6LA6 - chains A and D of the 6 polymer chains in the assembly; structure by electron microscopy, 2.39 A resolution.

[Chain A]
Name: Capsid protein VP1
Organism: Echovirus E11
Sequence (285 residues; row label = number of the first residue in the row):
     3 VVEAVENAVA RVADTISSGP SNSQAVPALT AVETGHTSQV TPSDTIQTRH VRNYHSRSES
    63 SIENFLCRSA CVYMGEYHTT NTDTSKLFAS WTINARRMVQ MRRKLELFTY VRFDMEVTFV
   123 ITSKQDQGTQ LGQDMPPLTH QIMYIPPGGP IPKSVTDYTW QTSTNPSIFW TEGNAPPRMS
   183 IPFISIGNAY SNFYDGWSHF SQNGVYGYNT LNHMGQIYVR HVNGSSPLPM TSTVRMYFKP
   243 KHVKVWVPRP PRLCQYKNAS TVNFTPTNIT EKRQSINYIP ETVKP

[Chain D]
Name: Capsid protein VP4
Organism: Echovirus E11
Sequence (69 residues; each row starts with the number of its first residue):
     1 MGAQVSTQKT GAHETGLNAS GRSIIHYTNI NYYKDAASNS ANRQDFSQDP GKFTEPVKDI
    61 MVKSLPALN
Unresolved in the structure: 14-23

[Interface between chain A and chain D]
Residue-residue contacts (52):
  Val3(A) with Met1(D), hydrogen bond (backbone-backbone); Gly2(D); Ala3(D)
  Val4(A) with Ala3(D); Val5(D), hydrophobic
  Glu5(A) with Gly2(D); Ala3(D), hydrogen bond (backbone-backbone); Gln4(D); Val5(D), hydrogen bond (backbone-backbone)
  Ala6(A) with Val5(D)
  Val7(A) with Val5(D), hydrogen bond (backbone-backbone); Ser6(D)
  Asn9(A) with Ser6(D); Thr7(D); Gln44(D), hydrogen bond
  Ala10(A) with Phe46(D)
  Ala12(A) with Phe46(D)
  Ala27(A) with Ser64(D)
  Val28(A) with Ser64(D), hydrogen bond (backbone-backbone)
  Pro29(A) with Lys63(D)
  Ala33(A) with Ala67(D); Leu68(D), hydrophobic
  Thr36(A) with Val57(D)
  His38(A) with Thr54(D); Glu55(D); Val57(D); Met61(D)
  Thr39(A) with Thr54(D), hydrogen bond (backbone-backbone)
  Gln41(A) with Thr54(D); Glu55(D); Lys63(D)
  Asp46(A) with Lys63(D), salt bridge
  Arg59(A) with Gln48(D)
  Ser60(A) with Lys9(D); Phe46(D)
  Ser63(A) with Asp45(D)
  Glu65(A) with Ala41(D); Asn42(D), hydrogen bond (side chain-backbone)
  Asn66(A) with Arg43(D), hydrogen bond; Phe46(D)
  Cys69(A) with Ala41(D), hydrophobic; Arg43(D), hydrogen bond (backbone-side chain)
  Asp116(A) with Ala37(D)
  Ser182(A) with Ala37(D)
  Lys243(A) with Ala37(D), hydrogen bond (side chain-backbone); Ser38(D); Asn39(D), hydrogen bond (side chain-backbone)
  His244(A) with Ala36(D); Asn39(D); Ser40(D), hydrogen bond (side chain-backbone); Asn42(D)
  Pro250(A) with Phe53(D)
Interface residues without a listed pair, chain A (33 interface residues in all): Thr32, Gly37, Val42, Tyr56, Pro184
Interface residues without a listed pair, chain D (33 interface residues in all): Ala12, His13, Pro56, Pro66

[Summary]
Chain A and chain D each contribute 33 residues to their interface; the contacts include 13 hydrogen bonds and
1 salt bridge. Among the polar pairs are Asp46(A)-Lys63(D), Asn9(A)-Gln44(D) and Glu65(A)-Asn42(D).
Chain A is Capsid protein VP1 and chain D is Capsid protein VP4, both from Echovirus E11; the structure,
Cryo-EM structure of echovirus 11 complexed with its uncoating receptor FcRn at pH 7.4, was determined by
electron microscopy together with 6LA3, 6LA4, 6LA5, 6LA7, 6LAO, 6LAP and 3 further entries from the same
study.
